PDB entry 6A5R | electron microscopy, 8.70 A resolution (very low resolution: no residue pairs are listed; an interface is given only as per-side residue counts) | chains N and e of the 23 polymer chains in the assembly

== Chain N ==
Molecule: 198-nt DNA strand
Sequence (198 nucleotides; each row starts with the number of its first residue; numbers below 1 keep their minus sign (DG-125 is residue -125)):
  -125 GCTTACGTCA GTCTGGCCAT CTTTGTGTTT GGTGTGTTTG GGTGGTGGCC GTTTTCGTTG
   -65 TTTTTTTCTG TCCGGTGCCT GGTGTCTTGG GTGTAATCCC CTTGGCGGTT AAAACGCGGG
    -5 GGACAGCGCG TACGTGCGTT TAAGCGGTGC TAGAGCTGTC TACGACCAAT TGAGCGGCCT
    55 CGGCACCGGG ATTCTGAT
Not modelled in the structure: -125 to -64, -51 to -43

== Chain e ==
Protein: Histone H3.3
From: Homo sapiens
Reference sequence: P84243 (H33_HUMAN); residues 0-135 here correspond to UniProt positions 1-136 (UniProt number = residue number + 1)
Sequence (139 residues; row label = number of the first residue in the row; numbers below 1 keep their minus sign (Gly-3 is residue -3)):
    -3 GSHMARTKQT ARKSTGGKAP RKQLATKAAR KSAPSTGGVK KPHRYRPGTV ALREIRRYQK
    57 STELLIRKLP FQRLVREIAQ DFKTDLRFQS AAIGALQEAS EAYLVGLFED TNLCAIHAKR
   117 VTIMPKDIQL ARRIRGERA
Not modelled in the structure: -3 to 38
Differences from the reference sequence: expression tag (-3 to -1)
UniProt features mapped onto this chain:
  - site: Ser31 (Interaction with ZMYND11)
  - modified residue: Arg2 (Asymmetric dimethylarginine), Thr3 (Phosphothreonine), Lys4 (Allysine), Gln5 (5-glutamyl dopamine), Thr6 (Phosphothreonine), Arg8 (Citrulline), Lys9 (N6,N6,N6-trimethyllysine), Ser10 (ADP-ribosylserine), Thr11 (Phosphothreonine), Lys14 (N6-(2-hydroxyisobutyryl)lysine), Arg17 (Asymmetric dimethylarginine), Lys18 (N6-(2-hydroxyisobutyryl)lysine), Lys23 (N6-(2-hydroxyisobutyryl)lysine), Arg26 (Citrulline), Lys27 (N6,N6,N6-trimethyllysine), Ser28 (ADP-ribosylserine), Ser31 (Phosphoserine), Lys36 (N6,N6,N6-trimethyllysine), Lys37 (N6-methyllysine), Tyr41 (Phosphotyrosine) and 9 more in UniProt
  - lipidation: Lys18 (N6-decanoyllysine)

== Interface between chain N and chain e ==
At this resolution (9 A) residue pairs are not listed: 12 residues of chain N and 14 of chain e lie at the interface.

== Summary ==
12 residues of chain N face 14 of chain e across their interface.
Chain N is a 198-nt DNA strand and chain e is Histone H3.3 (Homo sapiens); the structure, RNA polymerase II
elongation complex stalled at SHL(-2) of the nucleosome, was determined by electron microscopy (same
publication as 6A5L, 6A5O, 6A5P, 6A5T, 6A5U and 6INQ).
